Entry 1TLG (X-ray diffraction, 2.20 A resolution); this record covers chains A and B.

# Chain A (and B)
Protein: Polyandrocarpa lectin
Source organism: Polyandrocarpa misakiensis
Notes: chain B of this document is another copy of the same molecule, construct and numbering; everything in this record applies to it too
UniProt: P16108 (LECC_POLMI); residue numbers follow UniProt; this construct covers 1-125
Amino-acid sequence (125 residues; numbered 1 to 125; the number before each row is that of its first residue):
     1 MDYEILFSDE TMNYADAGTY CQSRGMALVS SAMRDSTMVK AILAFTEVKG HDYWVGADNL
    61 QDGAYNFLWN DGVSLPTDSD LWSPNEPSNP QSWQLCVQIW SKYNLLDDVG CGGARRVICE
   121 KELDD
Disordered / not traced: 1, 125
Cystine bridges: Cys-21/Cys-119, Cys-96/Cys-111
Ion coordination: Zn2+ site 1: Asp-2 (shared with Asp-2(B) of chain B); Zn2+ site 2 near Asp-35 (its only coordinating residue here); Zn2+ site 3: His-51 (shared with Glu-10(B) of chain B); Ca2+: Glu-86, Asn-89, Asp-107, Asp-108 (together with beta-D-galactopyranose)
Small-molecule neighbours: beta-D-galactopyranose (GAL): Glu-86, Ser-88, Asn-89, Gln-98, Trp-100, Asp-107, Asp-108, Val-109
Reported in the primary citation:
  - self-association interface (contacts with another copy of this molecule); pairs are residue here / residue on that copy: Phe-7/Phe-7 (hydrophobic contact), Phe-45/Phe-45 (hydrophobic contact), Phe-7, Phe-45
  - Ca2+ coordination: Glu-86, Asn-89, Asp-107, Asp-108
  - binding site for beta-D-galactopyranose: Asp-52, Glu-86, Ser-88, Asn-89, Gln-98, Trp-100, Asp-107, Arg-115
  - specificity-determining residues: Trp-100
  - specificity-determining residues: Ser-88 (proposed by the authors, not directly observed)

# Interface between chain A and chain B
Residue-residue contacts (46; chain A residue first):
  Asp-2(A) with Asp-9(B)
  Tyr-3(A) with Phe-7(B); Ser-8(B); Asp-9(B), hydrogen bond (backbone-side chain)
  Glu-4(A) with Phe-7(B); Ser-8(B); Tyr-20(B), hydrogen bond; Arg-24(B), salt bridge
  Ile-5(A) with Ile-5(B); Leu-6(B); Phe-7(B), hydrogen bond (backbone-backbone)
  Leu-6(A) with Ile-5(B)
  Phe-7(A) with Glu-4(B); Ile-5(B), hydrogen bond (backbone-backbone); Phe-7(B), hydrophobic; Phe-45(B), hydrophobic
  Ser-8(A) with Tyr-3(B); Glu-4(B); Leu-123(B)
  Asp-9(A) with Asp-2(B); Tyr-3(B), hydrogen bond (side chain-backbone); Met-38(B); Leu-123(B)
  Glu-10(A) with Leu-123(B)
  Tyr-20(A) with Glu-4(B), hydrogen bond
  Arg-24(A) with Glu-4(B), salt bridge
  Thr-37(A) with Val-48(B)
  Met-38(A) with Phe-45(B), hydrophobic; Lys-49(B)
  Lys-40(A) with Val-48(B)
  Ala-41(A) with Phe-45(B); Val-48(B); Lys-49(B)
  Ala-44(A) with Ala-44(B); Val-48(B), hydrophobic
  Phe-45(A) with Phe-7(B), hydrophobic; Met-38(B), hydrophobic; Ala-41(B)
  Val-48(A) with Thr-37(B); Lys-40(B); Ala-41(B); Ala-44(B), hydrophobic
  Lys-49(A) with Met-38(B), hydrogen bond
  Leu-123(A) with Ser-8(B); Asp-9(B); Glu-10(B)
Other interface residues (no listed pair), chain A (22 interface residues in all): Met-26, Ile-42
Other interface residues (no listed pair), chain B (22 interface residues in all): Met-26, Ile-42

# In short
Chain A and chain B each contribute 22 residues to their interface, with 7 hydrogen bonds and 2 salt bridges.
Among the polar pairs are Glu-4(A)/Arg-24(B), Tyr-3(A)/Asp-9(B) and Glu-4(A)/Tyr-20(B). The paper reports a
binding site for beta-D-galactopyranose at Asp-52(A), Glu-86(A) and Ser-88(A) among others; Ca2+ coordination
by Glu-86(A), Asn-89(A) and Asp-107(A) among others.
Both chains are Polyandrocarpa lectin (Polyandrocarpa misakiensis). Entry 1TLG (Structure of a tunicate C-type
lectin complexed with D-galactose) was determined by X-ray diffraction, deposited together with 1BYF.
